PDB entry 2FOI | X-ray diffraction, 2.50 A resolution | chains A and C of the 4 polymer chains in the assembly

[Chain A]
Protein: enoyl-acyl carrier reductase
From: Plasmodium falciparum
Notes: EC 1.3.1.9; fragment: N-terminal fragment, residues 97-216
Chain sequence (269 residues; row label = number of the first residue in the row):
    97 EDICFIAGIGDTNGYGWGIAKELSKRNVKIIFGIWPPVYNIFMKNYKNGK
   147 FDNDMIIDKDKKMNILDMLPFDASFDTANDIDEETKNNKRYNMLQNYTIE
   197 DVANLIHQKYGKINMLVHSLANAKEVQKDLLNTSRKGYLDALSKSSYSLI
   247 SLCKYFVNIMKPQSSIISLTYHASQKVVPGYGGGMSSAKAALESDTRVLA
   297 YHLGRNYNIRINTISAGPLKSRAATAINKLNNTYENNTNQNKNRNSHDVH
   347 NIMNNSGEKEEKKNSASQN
Unresolved in the structure: 326-365
Ligand contacts:
  - JPA (4-(2,4-dichlorophenoxy)-2'-methylbiphenyl-3-ol): A217, N218, A219, V222, Y267, Y277, M281, K285, P314, A319, A320, I323
  - NAD (nicotinamide-adenine-dinucleotide): G104, I105, G106, D107, G110, Y111, G112, W131, V134, F167, D168, A169, S170, S215, L216, A217, N218, K240, L265, T266, Y267, Y277, M281, K285, A312, G313, P314, L315, S317, R318, A319, A320

[Chain C]
Protein: enoyl-acyl carrier reductase
From: Plasmodium falciparum
Notes: EC 1.3.1.9; fragment: C-terminal fragment, residues 97-156
Chain sequence (60 residues; numbered 366 to 425; the number before each row is that of its first residue):
   366 YTFIDYAIEYSEKYAPLRQKLLSTDIGSVASFLLSRESRAITGQTIYVDN
   416 GLNIMFLPDD
Ligand contacts: JPA (4-(2,4-dichlorophenoxy)-2'-methylbiphenyl-3-ol): F368, I369, A372

[Chain A / chain C interface]
Residue-residue contacts - 77 pairs, chain A then chain C:
  G110(A) with S388(C)
  Y111(A) with L386(C); S388(C); I391(C), hydrophobic
  G114(A) with S388(C); G392(C)
  I115(A) with G392(C); A395(C), hydrophobic
  E118(A) with T389(C); G392(C); S393(C); S396(C)
  R122(A) with S396(C), hydrogen bond; F397(C); S400(C)
  M211(A) with L399(C)
  L212(A) with L399(C)
  V213(A) with L399(C), hydrophobic
  Q259(A) with R401(C)
  S261(A) with L398(C), hydrogen bond (side chain-backbone); L399(C)
  I262(A) with L399(C)
  I263(A) with A395(C), hydrophobic; L398(C), hydrophobic
  H268(A) with Y412(C), hydrogen bond; N418(C)
  Q271(A) with Y412(C)
  V274(A) with F368(C), hydrophobic
  P275(A) with F368(C)
  E289(A) with T410(C)
  T292(A) with G408(C); Q409(C)
  R293(A) with G408(C)
  A296(A) with T407(C); G408(C)
  R306(A) with L398(C), hydrogen bond (side chain-backbone); S400(C), hydrogen bond (side chain-backbone); S403(C), hydrogen bond (side chain-backbone); R404(C); I406(C), hydrogen bond (side chain-backbone); T407(C)
  I307(A) with T407(C), hydrogen bond (backbone-side chain); G408(C), hydrogen bond (backbone-backbone)
  N308(A) with I406(C), hydrogen bond (side chain-backbone); T407(C); G408(C), hydrogen bond (side chain-backbone); Q409(C), hydrogen bond (side chain-backbone)
  T309(A) with Q409(C), hydrogen bond (backbone-backbone); T410(C); I411(C), hydrogen bond (backbone-backbone)
  I310(A) with V394(C), hydrophobic; A395(C); L398(C), hydrophobic; I411(C); V413(C), hydrophobic
  S311(A) with T410(C); I411(C), hydrogen bond (backbone-backbone); Y412(C); V413(C), hydrogen bond (backbone-backbone)
  A312(A) with I391(C), hydrophobic; V413(C)
  G313(A) with L386(C); V413(C), hydrogen bond (backbone-backbone); D414(C)
  P314(A) with I369(C), hydrophobic; A372(C); I373(C); S376(C); L386(C)
  L315(A) with I369(C); S388(C)
  K316(A) with D370(C), salt bridge; I373(C)
  A320(A) with I369(C), hydrophobic
  I323(A) with F368(C), hydrophobic
  N324(A) with T367(C)
  K325(A) with F368(C)
Interface residues without a listed pair, chain A (41 interface residues in all): K117, L119, L265, T266, T321
Interface residues without a listed pair, chain C (34 interface residues in all): L387

[Summary]
Chain A and chain C form an interface of 41 and 34 residues respectively, with 17 hydrogen bonds and 1 salt
bridge. Polar contacts include K316(A)-D370(C), R122(A)-S396(C) and S261(A)-L398(C). Compound JPA is bound
between chain A and chain C. Chain A binds NAD.
Chain A is enoyl-acyl carrier reductase and chain C is enoyl-acyl carrier reductase, both from Plasmodium
falciparum; the structure, Synthesis, Biological Activity, and X-Ray Crystal Structural Analysis of Diaryl
Ether Inhibitors of Malarial Enoyl ACP ..., was determined by X-ray diffraction (same publication as 2NQ8,
2OL4, 2OOS, 2OP0 and 2OP1).
